PDB entry 3AK3 | X-ray diffraction, 1.48 A resolution | chains B and D of the 4 polymer chains in the assembly

# Chain B (and D)
Name: Superoxide dismutase [Mn/Fe]
Organism: Aeropyrum pernix
Notes: EC 1.15.1.1; chain D of this document is another copy of the same molecule, construct and numbering; everything in this record applies to it too
UniProt: Q9Y8H8 (SODF_AERPE); residues 1-214 here = UniProt positions 1-214
Sequence (214 residues; row label = number of the first residue in the row):
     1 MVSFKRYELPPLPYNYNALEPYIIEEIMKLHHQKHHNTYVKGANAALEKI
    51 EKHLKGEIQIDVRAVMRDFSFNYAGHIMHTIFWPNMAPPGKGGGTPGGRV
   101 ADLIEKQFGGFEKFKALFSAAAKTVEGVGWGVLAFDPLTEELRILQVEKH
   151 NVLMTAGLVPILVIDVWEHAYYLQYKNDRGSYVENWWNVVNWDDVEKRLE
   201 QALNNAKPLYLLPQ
Disordered / not traced: 214 (chain D: 211-214)
Ion coordination: Fe ion: H31, H79, D165, H169
UniProt features mapped onto this chain:
  - binding site (Fe(3+)): H31, H79, D165, H169
  - binding site (Mn(2+)): H31, H79, D165, H169

# Interface between chain B and chain D
Contacting residue pairs (36; chain B residue first):
  E26(B) - K176(D)  salt bridge
  L30(B) - Y172(D)
  L30(B) - K176(D)
  L30(B) - N177(D)
  K34(B) - N177(D)
  H35(B) - E168(D)
  H35(B) - Y172(D)  hydrogen bond
  H35(B) - N177(D)
  F71(B) - E126(D)
  E126(B) - F71(D)
  E126(B) - K149(D)  salt bridge
  G127(B) - W167(D)
  V128(B) - V128(D)  hydrophobic
  E148(B) - K149(D)  salt bridge
  K149(B) - E126(D)  salt bridge
  K149(B) - E148(D)  salt bridge
  W167(B) - G127(D)
  W167(B) - E168(D)
  E168(B) - H35(D)
  E168(B) - W167(D)
  E168(B) - E168(D)  hydrogen bond (side chain-backbone)
  E168(B) - H169(D)  salt bridge
  H169(B) - E168(D)  salt bridge
  H169(B) - Y172(D)
  Y172(B) - L30(D)
  Y172(B) - H35(D)  hydrogen bond
  Y172(B) - H169(D)
  Y172(B) - L173(D)
  L173(B) - Y172(D)
  L173(B) - L173(D)  hydrophobic
  L173(B) - K176(D)
  K176(B) - E26(D)  salt bridge
  K176(B) - L30(D)
  N177(B) - L30(D)
  N177(B) - K34(D)
  N177(B) - H35(D)
Interface residues without a listed pair, chain B (19 interface residues in all): R67, D68
Interface residues without a listed pair, chain D (19 interface residues in all): R67, D68

# Overview
The chain B/chain D interface involves 19 residues from each chain, with 3 hydrogen bonds and 8 salt bridges.
Among the polar pairs are E26(B)-K176(D), E126(B)-K149(D) and E148(B)-K149(D). From UniProt: 4 Fe3+-binding
residues and 4 Mn2+-binding residues on chain B.
Chain B and chain D are both Superoxide dismutase [Mn/Fe] (Aeropyrum pernix); the structure, Superoxide
dismutase from Aeropyrum pernix K1, Fe-bound form, was determined by X-ray diffraction, deposited together
with 3AK1 and 3AK2.
